Entry 5VDI (X-ray diffraction, 3.10 A resolution); this record covers chains A and B of the 5 polymer chains in the assembly.

Chain A (and B):
Protein: Glycine receptor subunit alpha-3
Source organism: Homo sapiens
Notes: fragment: ATG linker; chain B of this document is another copy of the same molecule, construct and numbering; everything in this record applies to it too
UniProtKB: O75311 (GLRA3_HUMAN); the construct has insertions or renumbered stretches relative to UniProt, so the offset changes along the chain: 1-309 = UniProt 34-342; 313-354 = UniProt 419-460
Chain sequence (362 residues; row label = number of the first residue in the row):
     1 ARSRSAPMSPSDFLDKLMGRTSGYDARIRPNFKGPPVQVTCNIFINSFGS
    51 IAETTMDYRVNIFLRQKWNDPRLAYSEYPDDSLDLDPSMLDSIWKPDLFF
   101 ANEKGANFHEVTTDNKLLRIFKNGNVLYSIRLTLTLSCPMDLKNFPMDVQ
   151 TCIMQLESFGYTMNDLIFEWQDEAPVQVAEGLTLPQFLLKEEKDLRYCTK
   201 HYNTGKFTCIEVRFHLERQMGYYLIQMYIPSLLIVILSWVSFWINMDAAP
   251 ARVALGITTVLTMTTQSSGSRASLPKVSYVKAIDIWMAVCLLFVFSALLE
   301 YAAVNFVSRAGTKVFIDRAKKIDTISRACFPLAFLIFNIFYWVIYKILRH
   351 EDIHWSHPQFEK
Unresolved in the structure: 1-7, 346-362 (chain B: 1-5, 349-362)
Sequence notes: engineered mutation Gln38 (Asn71 in O75311); linker (310-312); expression tag (355-362)
Swiss-Prot annotation at these positions:
  - binding site (Zn(2+)): Glu192, Asp194, His215
  - binding site (strychnine): Tyr202 to Phe207
  - site: Leu261 (Important for obstruction of the ion pore in the closed conformation)
Cystine bridges: Cys138-Cys152, Cys198-Cys209
Residues lining bound ligands:
  - 7C6 ((3S,3aS,9bS)-2-[(2H-1,3-benzodioxol-5-yl)sulfonyl]-3,5-dimethyl-1,2,3,3a,5,9b-hexahydro-4H-pyrrolo[3,4-c][1,6]naphthyridin-4-one), molecule 1: Pro10, Phe13, Leu14, Tyr78, Asp80, Leu83, Asp84, Leu85, Asp86, Pro87
  - 7C6, molecule 2: Arg27, Ile28, Arg29, Phe32, Gly160, Tyr161, Asp165
  - glycine (GLY), molecule 1: Phe63, Arg65, Leu117, Ser129
  - glycine (GLY), molecule 2: Ser158, Phe159, Tyr202, Thr204, Phe207
  - ivermectin (IVM; (2aE,4E,5'S,6S,6'R,7S,8E,11R,13R,15S,17aR,20R,20aR,20bS)-6'-[(2S)-butan-2-yl]-20,20b-dihydroxy-5',6,8,19-tetramethyl-17 -oxo-3',4',5',6,6',10,11,14,15,17,17a,20,20a,20b-tetradecahydro-2H,7H-spiro[11,15-methanofuro[4,3,2-pq][2,6]benzodioxacy clooctadecine-13,2'-pyran]-7-yl 2,6-dideoxy-4-O-(2,6-dideoxy-3-O-methyl-alpha-L-arabino-hexopyranosyl)-3-O-methyl-alpha-L-arabino-hexopyranoside), molecule 1: Leu224, Ile225, Gln226, Ile229, Pro230, Leu232, Leu233, Ile236
  - ivermectin (IVM), molecule 2: Thr264, Ser267, Ser268, Ser278, Tyr279, Val280, Asp284, Ile285, Met287, Ala288, Leu291, Leu292, Phe295

Interface between chain A and chain B:
Pairs across the interface (77):
  Asp25(A) - Ser11(B)  hydrogen bond
  Ala26(A) - Asp86(B)
  Arg27(A) - Leu14(B)
  Arg27(A) - Asp86(B)
  Arg27(A) - Ser88(B)
  Arg27(A) - Met89(B)  hydrogen bond
  Ile28(A) - Pro10(B)  hydrophobic
  Ile28(A) - Ser11(B)
  Phe32(A) - Pro10(B)  hydrophobic
  Met56(A) - Pro185(B)  hydrophobic
  Leu64(A) - Thr112(B)
  Pro96(A) - Thr113(B)
  Asp97(A) - Thr113(B)
  Leu98(A) - Val111(B)
  Leu98(A) - Thr112(B)  hydrogen bond (backbone-side chain)
  Phe99(A) - Val111(B)
  Phe99(A) - Asn115(B)
  Phe99(A) - Arg131(B)
  Phe100(A) - Arg131(B)
  Ala101(A) - Asn46(B)  hydrogen bond (backbone-side chain)
  Ala101(A) - Arg131(B)
  Glu103(A) - His109(B)  salt bridge
  Glu103(A) - Arg131(B)  salt bridge
  Lys104(A) - Arg59(B)
  Ala106(A) - Val111(B)  hydrophobic
  Phe108(A) - Glu110(B)
  Phe108(A) - Val111(B)  hydrophobic
  Phe108(A) - Thr112(B)
  Leu132(A) - Val111(B)  hydrophobic
  Leu132(A) - Thr112(B)
  Phe159(A) - Phe63(B)  hydrophobic
  Phe159(A) - Asn115(B)
  Phe159(A) - Lys116(B)
  Phe159(A) - Leu117(B)
  Phe159(A) - Ser129(B)
  Phe159(A) - Arg131(B)
  Gly160(A) - Asp84(B)
  Thr162(A) - Arg119(B)
  Tyr202(A) - Phe44(B)  hydrophobic
  Tyr202(A) - Phe63(B)
  Tyr202(A) - Arg65(B)
  Asn203(A) - Asn42(B)  hydrogen bond
  Asn203(A) - Arg65(B)  hydrogen bond
  Asn203(A) - Gln177(B)  hydrogen bond
  Thr204(A) - Arg65(B)
  Thr204(A) - Arg119(B)  hydrogen bond (backbone-side chain)
  Phe207(A) - Leu117(B)  hydrophobic
  Ala249(A) - Ala248(B)  hydrophobic
  Pro250(A) - Ala251(B)  hydrophobic
  Val253(A) - Ala251(B)
  Val253(A) - Leu255(B)  hydrophobic
  Ile257(A) - Ala254(B)
  Ile257(A) - Leu255(B)  hydrophobic
  Ile257(A) - Thr258(B)
  Val260(A) - Leu237(B)  hydrophobic
  Leu261(A) - Thr262(B)
  Arg271(A) - Gln226(B)
  Lys276(A) - Pro185(B)
  Lys276(A) - Gln186(B)
  Lys276(A) - Tyr222(B)
  Lys276(A) - Ser273(B)  hydrogen bond
  Val277(A) - Tyr222(B)
  Ser278(A) - Gln219(B)
  Ser278(A) - Gly221(B)
  Ser278(A) - Tyr222(B)  hydrogen bond (side chain-backbone)
  Val280(A) - Ile225(B)  hydrophobic
  Asp284(A) - Gln226(B)
  Leu291(A) - Leu233(B)  hydrophobic
  Phe295(A) - Leu233(B)  hydrophobic
  Phe295(A) - Ile236(B)  hydrophobic
  Leu298(A) - Leu237(B)  hydrophobic
  Leu299(A) - Val240(B)  hydrophobic
  Asn305(A) - Trp243(B)
  Asn305(A) - Ile244(B)
  Asn305(A) - Asn245(B)  hydrogen bond (side chain-backbone)
  Phe306(A) - Trp243(B)
  Phe306(A) - Arg327(B)
Also at the interface, not in a pair above, chain A (48 interface residues in all): Asn107, Asp165, Thr264, Ala302, Arg309
Also at the interface, not in a pair above, chain B (53 interface residues in all): Leu127, Ile130, Gln171, Ala174, Ile234, Pro250

Summary:
48 residues of chain A and 53 residues of chain B are in contact; the contacts include 11 hydrogen bonds and 2
salt bridges. Polar pairs include Glu103(A)-His109(B), Glu103(A)-Arg131(B) and Asp25(A)-Ser11(B). Ligands of
chain A: compound 7C6, glycine and ivermectin.
Chain A and chain B are both Glycine receptor subunit alpha-3 (Homo sapiens); the structure, Crystal Structure
of Human Glycine Receptor alpha-3 Mutant N38Q Bound to AM-3607, Glycine, and Ivermectin, was determined by
X-ray diffraction, deposited together with 5VDH.
